2ZLE - chains A and D of the 13 polymer chains in the assembly; structure by electron microscopy, 28.00 A resolution (very low resolution: no residue pairs are listed; an interface is given only as per-side residue counts).

== Chain A ==
Name: Protease do
Organism: Escherichia coli
Notes: EC 3.4.21.-
Reference sequence: P0C0V0 (DEGP_ECOLI); the construct lacks a stretch of the UniProt sequence, so the offset changes along the chain: -9 to 41 = UniProt 27-77; 42-150 = UniProt 105-213; 151-324 = UniProt 222-395; 325-398 = UniProt 401-474
Sequence (448 residues; row label = number of the first residue in the row; a row labelled like 41A-41Z holds insertion residues (41A, then the next letters in order); numbers below 1 keep their minus sign (Ala-9 is residue -9)):
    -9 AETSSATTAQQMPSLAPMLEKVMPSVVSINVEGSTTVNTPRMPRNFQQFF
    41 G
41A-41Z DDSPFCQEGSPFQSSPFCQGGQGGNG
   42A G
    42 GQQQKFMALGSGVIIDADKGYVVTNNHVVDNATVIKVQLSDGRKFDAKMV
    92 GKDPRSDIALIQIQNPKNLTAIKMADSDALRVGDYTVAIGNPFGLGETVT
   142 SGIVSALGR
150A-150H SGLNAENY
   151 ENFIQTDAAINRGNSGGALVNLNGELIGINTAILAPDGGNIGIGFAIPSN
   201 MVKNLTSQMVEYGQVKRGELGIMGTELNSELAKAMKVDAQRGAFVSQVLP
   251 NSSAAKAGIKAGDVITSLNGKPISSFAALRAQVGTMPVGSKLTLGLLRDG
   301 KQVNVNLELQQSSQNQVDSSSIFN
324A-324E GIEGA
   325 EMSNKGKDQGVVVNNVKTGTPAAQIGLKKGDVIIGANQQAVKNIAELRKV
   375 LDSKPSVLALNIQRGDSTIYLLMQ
Not modelled in the structure: -9 to 0, 41A-41Z, 42A, 150A-150H, 324A-324E, 397-398
Swiss-Prot annotation at these positions:
  - active site (Charge relay system): His68, Asp98, Ser165
  - binding site (substrate): Glu22, His68, Asp98, Gly163 to Ser165, Thr181 to Ala185, Leu220 to Gly224

== Chain D ==
Name: Outer membrane protein C
Organism: Escherichia coli
Reference sequence: P06996 (OMPC_ECOLI); residues 1189-1534 here correspond to UniProt positions 22-367 (UniProt number = residue number - 1167)
Sequence (346 residues; row label = number of the first residue in the row):
  1189 AEVYNKDGNKLDLYGKVDGLHYFSDNKDVDGDQTYMRLGFKGETQVTDQL
  1239 TGYGQWEYQIQGNSAENENNSWTRVAFAGLKFQDVGSFDYGRNYGVVYDV
  1289 TSWTDVLPEFGGDTYGSDNFMQQRGNGFATYRNTDFFGLVDGLNFAVQYQ
  1339 GKNGNPSGEGFTSGVTNNGRDALRQNGDGVGGSITYDYEGFGIGGAISSS
  1389 KRTDAQNTAAYIGNGDRAETYTGGLKYDANNIYLAAQYTQTYNATRVGSL
  1439 GWANKAQNFEAVAQYQFDFGLRPSLAYLQSKGKNLGRGYDDEDILKYVDV
  1489 GATYYFNKNMSTYVDYKINLLDDNQFTRDAGINTDNIVALGLVYQF
Swiss-Prot annotation at these positions:
  - region: Gly1283 to Gly1300 (Loop L3)
  - binding site (Mg(2+)): Asn1507, Leu1509, Thr1522

== Chain A / chain D interface ==
At this resolution (28 A) residue pairs are not listed: 17 residues of chain A and 32 of chain D lie at the interface.

== Summary ==
17 residues of chain A and 32 residues of chain D are in contact. Curated annotation (UniProt) lists 3
active-site residues and 16 substrate-binding residues on chain A; 3 Mg2+-binding residues on chain D.
Here chain A is Protease do and chain D is Outer membrane protein C, both from Escherichia coli. Entry 2ZLE
(Cryo-EM structure of DegP12/OMP) was determined by electron microscopy, deposited together with 3CS0.
